7SSA - chains F and I of the 12 polymer chains in the assembly; structure by electron microscopy, 3.20 A resolution.

# Chain F
Name: Histone H4
Source organism: Xenopus laevis
UniProtKB: P62799 (H4_XENLA); residues 0-102 here correspond to UniProt positions 1-103 (UniProt number = residue number + 1)
Sequence (103 residues; each row starts with the number of its first residue; numbering starts at 0):
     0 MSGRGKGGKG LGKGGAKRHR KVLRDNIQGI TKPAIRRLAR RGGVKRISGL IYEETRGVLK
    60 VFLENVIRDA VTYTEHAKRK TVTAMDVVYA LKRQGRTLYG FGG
Not modelled in the structure: 0-20

# Chain I
Molecule: 149-nt DNA strand
Source organism: synthetic construct
Sequence (149 nucleotides; each row starts with the number of its first residue; numbers below 1 keep their minus sign (DA-74 is residue -74)):
   -74 ATCGGAGAGG TCACGTGACC AGGCCGCTCA ATTGGTCGTA GACAGCTCTA GCACCGCTTA
   -14 AACGCACGTA CGCGCTGTCC CCCGCGTTTT AACCGCCAAG GGGATTACTC CCTAGTCTCC
    46 AGGGACGTCT CAGATATATA CATCCTGAT
Not modelled in the structure: -74 to -65, 73-74

# Interface between chain F and chain I
Pairs across the interface (13; chain F residue first):
  Arg35(F) with DC8(I), salt bridge to the phosphate
  Arg39(F) with DC8(I), salt bridge to the phosphate
  Arg45(F) with DC7(I), sugar contact; DC8(I), phosphate contact
  Ile46(F) with DC7(I), sugar contact; DC8(I), hydrogen bond to the phosphate
  Ser47(F) with DC7(I), phosphate contact
  Gly48(F) with DC7(I), hydrogen bond to the phosphate
  Arg78(F) with DG28(I), phosphate contact
  Lys79(F) with DG27(I), salt bridge to the phosphate; DG28(I), hydrogen bond to the phosphate
  Thr80(F) with DG27(I), phosphate contact; DG28(I), hydrogen bond to the phosphate
Interface residues without a listed pair, chain F (10 interface residues in all): Lys44
Interface residues without a listed pair, chain I (5 interface residues in all): DA29

# Summary
The interface between chain F and chain I involves 10 residues on one side and 5 on the other; the contacts
include 4 hydrogen bonds and 3 salt bridges. Among the polar pairs are Ile46(F)-DC8(I), Gly48(F)-DC7(I) and
Lys79(F)-DG28(I).
Here chain F is Histone H4 (Xenopus laevis) and chain I is a 149-nt DNA strand (synthetic construct). Entry
7SSA (Cryo-EM structure of pioneer factor Cbf1 bound to the nucleosome) was determined by electron microscopy.
